PDB entry 6KPP | X-ray diffraction, 2.75 A resolution | chains B and C of the 6 polymer chains in the assembly

Chain B:
Name: Tubulin beta chain
Source organism: Sus scrofa
UniProt: A0A287AGU7 (A0A287AGU7_PIG); residue numbers follow UniProt; this construct covers 1-445
Chain sequence (445 residues; each row starts with the number of its first residue):
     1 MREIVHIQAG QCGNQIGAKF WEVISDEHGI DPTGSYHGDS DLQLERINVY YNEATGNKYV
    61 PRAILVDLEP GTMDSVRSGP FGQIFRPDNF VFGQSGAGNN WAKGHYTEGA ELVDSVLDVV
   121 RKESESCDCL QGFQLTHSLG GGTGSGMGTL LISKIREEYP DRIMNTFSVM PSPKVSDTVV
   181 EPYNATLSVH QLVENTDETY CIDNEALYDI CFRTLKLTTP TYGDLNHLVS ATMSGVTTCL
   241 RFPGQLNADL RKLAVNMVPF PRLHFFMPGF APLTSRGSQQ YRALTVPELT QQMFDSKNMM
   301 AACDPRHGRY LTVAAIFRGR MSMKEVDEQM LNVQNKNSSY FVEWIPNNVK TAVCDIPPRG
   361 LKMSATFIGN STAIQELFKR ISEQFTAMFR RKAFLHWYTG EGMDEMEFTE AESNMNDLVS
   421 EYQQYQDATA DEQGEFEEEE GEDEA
Disordered / not traced: 430-445
Ion coordination: Mg2+: Gln11 (together with GDP)
Small-molecule neighbours:
  - DO6 ((6-methoxy-2-methyl-7-oxidanyl-1-benzofuran-3-yl)-(3,4,5-trimethoxyphenyl)methanone): Val236, Cys239, Leu240, Leu246, Ala248, Asp249, Leu250, Lys252, Leu253, Asn256, Met257, Thr312, Val313, Ala314, Ala315, Ile316, Asn348, Lys350, Ala352, Ile368
  - GDP (guanosine-5'-diphosphate): Ala9, Gly10, Gln11, Cys12, Gln15, Ile16, Ala97, Asn99, Ser138, Gly140, Gly141, Gly142, Thr143, Gly144, Ser145, Val169, Pro171, Val175, Asp177, Glu181, Asn204, Leu207, Tyr222, Leu225, Asn226

Chain C:
Name: Tubulin alpha-1B chain
Source organism: Sus scrofa
UniProt: Q2XVP4 (TBA1B_PIG); numbering as in UniProt (aligned over 1-450)
Chain sequence (450 residues; numbered 1 to 450; the number before each row is that of its first residue):
     1 MRECISIHVG QAGVQIGNAC WELYCLEHGI QPDGQMPSDK TIGGGDDSFN TFFSETGAGK
    61 HVPRAVFVDL EPTVIDEVRT GTYRQLFHPE QLITGKEDAA NNYARGHYTI GKEIIDLVLD
   121 RIRKLADQCT GLQGFLVFHS FGGGTGSGFT SLLMERLSVD YGKKSKLEFS IYPAPQVSTA
   181 VVEPYNSILT THTTLEHSDC AFMVDNEAIY DICRRNLDIE RPTYTNLNRL ISQIVSSITA
   241 SLRFDGALNV DLTEFQTNLV PYPRIHFPLA TYAPVISAEK AYHEQLSVAE ITNACFEPAN
   301 QMVKCDPRHG KYMACCLLYR GDVVPKDVNA AIATIKTKRS IQFVDWCPTG FKVGINYQPP
   361 TVVPGGDLAK VQRAVCMLSN TTAIAEAWAR LDHKFDLMYA KRAFVHWYVG EGMEEGEFSE
   421 AREDMAALEK DYEEVGVDSV EGEGEEEGEE
Disordered / not traced: 442-450
Swiss-Prot annotation at these positions:
  - motif: Met1 to Cys4 (MREC motif)
  - active site: Glu254
  - binding site (GTP): Gly10, Gln11, Ala12, Gln15, Glu71, Ala99, Ser140, Gly143, Gly144, Thr145, Gly146, Thr179, Glu183, Asn206, Tyr224, Asn228, Leu252
  - binding site (Mg(2+)): Glu71
  - modified residue: Lys40 (N6,N6,N6-trimethyllysine), Ser48 (Phosphoserine), Ser232 (Phosphoserine), Tyr282 (3'-nitrotyrosine), Arg339 (Omega-N-methylarginine), Ser439 (Phosphoserine), Glu443 (5-glutamyl polyglutamate), Glu445 (5-glutamyl polyglutamate)
  - cross-link (Glycyl lysine isopeptide (Lys-Gly)): Lys326 (interchain with G-Cter in ubiquitin), Lys370 (interchain with G-Cter in ubiquitin)
Ion coordination: Ca2+: Asp39, Thr41, Gly44, Glu55
Small-molecule neighbours:
  - DO6 ((6-methoxy-2-methyl-7-oxidanyl-1-benzofuran-3-yl)-(3,4,5-trimethoxyphenyl)methanone): Asn101, Thr179, Ala180, Val181
  - GTP (guanosine-5'-triphosphate): Gly10, Gln11, Ala12, Gln15, Ile16, Asp69, Asp98, Ala99, Ala100, Asn101, Ser140, Gly142, Gly143, Gly144, Thr145, Gly146, Ile171, Val177, Ser178, Thr179, Glu183, Asn206, Tyr224, Leu227, Asn228, Ile231

Chain B / chain C interface:
Contacting residue pairs - 38 pairs, chain B then chain C:
  Gln94(B) with Arg2(C), hydrogen bond (backbone-side chain)
  Ser95(B) with Arg2(C)
  Asn99(B) with Glu254(C), hydrogen bond
  Asp177(B) with Glu254(C); Lys352(C), hydrogen bond (backbone-side chain)
  Thr178(B) with Glu254(C); Thr257(C); Asn258(C)
  Val179(B) with Asn258(C), hydrogen bond (backbone-side chain); Pro348(C), hydrophobic
  Thr219(B) with Lys326(C); Asn329(C)
  Ala387(B) with Trp346(C)
  Met388(B) with Trp346(C)
  Arg390(B) with Asp345(C), salt bridge; Ser439(C), hydrogen bond
  Arg391(B) with Tyr262(C), hydrogen bond (backbone-side chain); Asp345(C), salt bridge; Trp346(C); Glu434(C), hydrogen bond (side chain-backbone); Val435(C); Val437(C), hydrogen bond (side chain-backbone); Asp438(C); Ser439(C), hydrogen bond
  Lys392(B) with Tyr262(C)
  Ala393(B) with Tyr262(C); Trp346(C), hydrophobic
  Phe394(B) with Thr257(C); Asn258(C); Val260(C); Pro261(C), hydrogen bond (backbone-backbone); Trp346(C), hydrophobic
  His396(B) with Val260(C), hydrogen bond (side chain-backbone); Pro261(C); Pro263(C)
  Trp397(B) with Gln256(C); Thr257(C), hydrogen bond (side chain-backbone); Val260(C), hydrogen bond (side chain-backbone)
Interface residues without a listed pair, chain B (20 interface residues in all): Gly98, Val180, Thr218, Leu395
Interface residues without a listed pair, chain C (22 interface residues in all): Met1, Cys347

Overview:
20 residues of chain B and 22 residues of chain C are in contact, with 13 hydrogen bonds and 2 salt bridges.
Among the polar pairs are Arg390(B)-Asp345(C), Arg391(B)-Asp345(C) and Gln94(B)-Arg2(C). Ligands of chain B:
compound DO6 and GDP.
Chain B is Tubulin beta chain and chain C is Tubulin alpha-1B chain, both from Sus scrofa; the structure,
BNC105 in complex with tubulin, was determined by X-ray diffraction.
